Entry 8YWM (electron microscopy, 3.20 A resolution); this record covers chains A and E of the 3 polymer chains in the assembly.

== Chain A ==
Protein: DNA polymerase
From: African swine fever virus
Notes: EC 2.7.7.7
UniProtKB: A0A2X0SE14 (A0A2X0SE14_ASF); numbering as in UniProt (aligned over 1-1206)
Amino-acid sequence (1206 residues; each row starts with the number of its first residue):
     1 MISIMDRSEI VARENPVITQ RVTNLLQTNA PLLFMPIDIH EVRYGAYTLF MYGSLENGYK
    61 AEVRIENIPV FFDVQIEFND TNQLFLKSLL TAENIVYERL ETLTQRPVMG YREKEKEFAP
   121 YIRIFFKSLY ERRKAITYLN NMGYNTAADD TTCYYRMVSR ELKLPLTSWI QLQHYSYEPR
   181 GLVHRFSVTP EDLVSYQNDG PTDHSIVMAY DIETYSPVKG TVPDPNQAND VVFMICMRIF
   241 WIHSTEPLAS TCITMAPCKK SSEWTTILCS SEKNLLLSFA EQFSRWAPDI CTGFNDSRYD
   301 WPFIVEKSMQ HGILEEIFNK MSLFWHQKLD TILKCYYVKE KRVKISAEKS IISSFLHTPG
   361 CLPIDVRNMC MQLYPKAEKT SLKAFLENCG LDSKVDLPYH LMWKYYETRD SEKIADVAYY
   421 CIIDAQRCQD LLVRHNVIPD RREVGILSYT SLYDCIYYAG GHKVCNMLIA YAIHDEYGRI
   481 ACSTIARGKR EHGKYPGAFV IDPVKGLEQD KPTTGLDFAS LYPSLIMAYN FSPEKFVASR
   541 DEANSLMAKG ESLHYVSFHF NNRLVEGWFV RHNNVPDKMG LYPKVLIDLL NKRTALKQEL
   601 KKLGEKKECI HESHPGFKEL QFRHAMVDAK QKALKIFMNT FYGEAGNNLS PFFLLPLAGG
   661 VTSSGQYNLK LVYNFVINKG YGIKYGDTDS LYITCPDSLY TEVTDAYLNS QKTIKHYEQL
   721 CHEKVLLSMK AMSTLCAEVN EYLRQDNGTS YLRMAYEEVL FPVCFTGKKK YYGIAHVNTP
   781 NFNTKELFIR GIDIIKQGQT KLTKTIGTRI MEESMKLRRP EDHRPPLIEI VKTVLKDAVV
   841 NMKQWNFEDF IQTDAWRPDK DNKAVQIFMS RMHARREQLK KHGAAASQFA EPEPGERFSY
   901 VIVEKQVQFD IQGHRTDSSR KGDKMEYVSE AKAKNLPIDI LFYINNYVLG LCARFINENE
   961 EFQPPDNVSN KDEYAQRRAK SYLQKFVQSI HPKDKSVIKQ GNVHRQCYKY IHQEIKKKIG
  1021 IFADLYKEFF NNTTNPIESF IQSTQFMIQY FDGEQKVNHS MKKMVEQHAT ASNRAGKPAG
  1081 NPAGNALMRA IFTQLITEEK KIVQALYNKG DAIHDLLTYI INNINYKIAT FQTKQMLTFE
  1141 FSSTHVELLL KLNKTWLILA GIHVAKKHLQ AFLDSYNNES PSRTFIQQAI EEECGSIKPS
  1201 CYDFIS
Unresolved in the structure: 1-2, 908-917, 992-1206

== Chain E ==
Molecule: The primer strand
Sequence (23 nucleotides; each row starts with the number of its first residue):
     1 AGGCCATACG ATCCTTCCCC TAC
Unresolved in the structure: 1-4

== How chain A and chain E interact ==
Pairs across the interface (30):
  Asp211(A) - DC23(E)  phosphate contact
  Ile212(A) - DC23(E)  phosphate contact
  Glu213(A) - DC23(E)  phosphate contact
  Thr214(A) - DC23(E)  hydrogen bond to the phosphate
  Phe294(A) - DT21(E)  phosphate contact
  Phe294(A) - DA22(E)  phosphate contact
  Asn295(A) - DT21(E)  sugar contact
  Asn295(A) - DA22(E)  sugar contact
  Tyr299(A) - DA22(E)  base contact
  Tyr299(A) - DC23(E)  hydrogen bond to the phosphate
  Arg367(A) - DT21(E)  hydrogen bond to the sugar
  Glu378(A) - DT21(E)  phosphate contact
  Lys379(A) - DT21(E)  phosphate contact
  Thr380(A) - DT21(E)  hydrogen bond to the phosphate
  Ser381(A) - DT21(E)  hydrogen bond to the phosphate
  Ser381(A) - DA22(E)  phosphate contact
  Leu382(A) - DA22(E)  hydrogen bond to the phosphate
  Tyr399(A) - DC23(E)  stacking on the base
  Trp403(A) - DC23(E)  base contact
  Tyr420(A) - DC23(E)  hydrogen bond to the phosphate
  Asp424(A) - DC23(E)  phosphate contact
  Arg857(A) - DC19(E)  phosphate contact
  Lys860(A) - DC18(E)  phosphate contact
  Lys860(A) - DC19(E)  salt bridge to the phosphate
  Asp861(A) - DC18(E)  hydrogen bond to the phosphate
  Asn862(A) - DC18(E)  phosphate contact
  Asn862(A) - DC19(E)  phosphate contact
  Arg897(A) - DC20(E)  salt bridge to the phosphate
  Arg977(A) - DT12(E)  phosphate contact
  Arg977(A) - DC13(E)  salt bridge to the phosphate
Interface residues without a listed pair, chain A (26 interface residues in all): Val222, Pro223, Gly895
Interface residues without a listed pair, chain E (9 interface residues in all): DC17

== Summary ==
Chain A and chain E form an interface of 26 and 9 residues respectively; the contacts include 8 hydrogen
bonds, 3 salt bridges and 1 aromatic stacking contact. Polar pairs include Arg367(A)-DT21(E),
Thr214(A)-DC23(E) and Tyr299(A)-DC23(E).
Here chain A is DNA polymerase (African swine fever virus) and chain E is the primer strand. Entry 8YWM (The
structure of ASFV DNA polymerase in editing state) was determined by electron microscopy, deposited together
with 8YWG and 8YWI.
